5IVW - chains 1 and 2 of the 8 polymer chains in the assembly; structure by electron microscopy, 10.00 A resolution (very low resolution: no residue pairs are listed; an interface is given only as per-side residue counts).

[Chain 1]
Molecule: General transcription factor IIH subunit 5
Source organism: Homo sapiens
Reference sequence: Q6ZYL4 (TF2H5_HUMAN); residues 1-71 here = UniProt positions 1-71
Chain sequence (71 residues; row label = number of the first residue in the row):
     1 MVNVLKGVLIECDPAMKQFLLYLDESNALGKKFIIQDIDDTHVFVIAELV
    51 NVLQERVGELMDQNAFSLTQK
Unresolved in the structure: 63-71
Swiss-Prot annotation at these positions:
  - modified residue: Thr69 (Phosphothreonine)

[Chain 2]
Molecule: General transcription factor IIH subunit 4
Source organism: Homo sapiens
Reference sequence: Q92759 (TF2H4_HUMAN); residues 1-462 here = UniProt positions 1-462
Chain sequence (462 residues; numbered 1 to 462; the number before each row is that of its first residue):
     1 MESTPSRGLNRVHLQCRNLQEFLGGLSPGVLDRLYGHPATCLAVFRELPS
    51 LAKNWVMRMLFLEQPLPQAAVALWVKKEFSKAQEESTGLLSGLRIWHTQL
   101 LPGGLQGLILNPIFRQNLRIALLGGGKAWSDDTSQLGPDKHARDVPSLDK
   151 YAEERWEVVLHFMVGSPSAAVSQDLAQLLSQAGLMKSTEPGEPPCITSAG
   201 FQFLLLDTPAQLWYFMLQYLQTAQSRGMDLVEILSFLFQLSFSTLGKDYS
   251 VEGMSDSLLNFLQHLREFGLVFQRKRKSRRYYPTRLAINLSSGVSGAGGT
   301 VHQPGFIVVETNYRLYAYTESELQIALIALFSEMLYRFPNMVVAQVTRES
   351 VQQAIASGITAQQIIHFLRTRAHPVMLKQTPVLPPTITDQIRLWELERDR
   401 LRFTEGVLYNQFLSQVDFELLLAHARELGVLVFENSAKRLMVVTPAGHSD
   451 VKRFWKRQKHSS
Unresolved in the structure: 1-27, 63-75, 102-116, 142-158, 275-387, 460-462

[How chain 1 and chain 2 interact]
At this resolution (10 A) residue pairs are not listed: 19 residues of chain 1 and 24 of chain 2 lie at the interface.

[Summary]
Chain 1 and chain 2 form an interface of 19 and 24 residues respectively.
Chain 1 is General transcription factor IIH subunit 5 and chain 2 is General transcription factor IIH subunit
4, both from Homo sapiens; the structure, Human core TFIIH bound to DNA within the PIC, was determined by
electron microscopy.
